Entry 7ML3 (electron microscopy, 7.60 A resolution (low resolution: residue-level contacts below are approximate; hydrogen-bond / salt-bridge calls are withheld)); this record covers chains 2 and 1 of the 10 polymer chains in the assembly.

# Chain 2
Protein: RNA polymerase II transcription factor B subunit 2
Organism: Saccharomyces cerevisiae
Reference sequence: A0A6A5Q2X3 (A0A6A5Q2X3_YEASX); residue numbers follow UniProt; this construct covers 1-513
Chain sequence (513 residues; each row starts with the number of its first residue):
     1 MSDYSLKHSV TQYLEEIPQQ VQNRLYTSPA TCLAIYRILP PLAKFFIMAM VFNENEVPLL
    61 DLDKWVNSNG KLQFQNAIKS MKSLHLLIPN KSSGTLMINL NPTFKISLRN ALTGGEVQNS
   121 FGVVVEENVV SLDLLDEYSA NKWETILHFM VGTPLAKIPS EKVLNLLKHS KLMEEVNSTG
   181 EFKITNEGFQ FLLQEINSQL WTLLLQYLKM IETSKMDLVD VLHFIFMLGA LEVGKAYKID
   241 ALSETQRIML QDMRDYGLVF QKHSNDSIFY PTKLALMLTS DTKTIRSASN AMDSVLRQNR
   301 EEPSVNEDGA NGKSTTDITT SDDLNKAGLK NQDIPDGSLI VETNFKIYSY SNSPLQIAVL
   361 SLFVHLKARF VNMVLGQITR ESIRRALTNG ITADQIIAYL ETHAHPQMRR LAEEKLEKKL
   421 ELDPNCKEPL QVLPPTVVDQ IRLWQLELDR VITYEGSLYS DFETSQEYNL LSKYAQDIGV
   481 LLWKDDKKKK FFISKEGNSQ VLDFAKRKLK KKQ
Unresolved in the structure: 1-6, 287-327, 508-513

# Chain 1
Protein: Tfb1
Organism: Saccharomyces cerevisiae
Chain sequence (537 residues; row label = number of the first residue in the row; note: 105 numbers in that range are skipped by the numbering (no residue carries them; nothing is unmodelled there); X marks 106 residues of unknown identity (built as UNK)):
     1 MSHSGAAIFE KVSGIIAINE DVSPAELTWR STDGDKVHTV VLSTIDKLQA TPASSEKMML
    61 RLIGKVDESK KRKDNEGNEV VPKPQRHMFS FNNRTVMDNI KMTLQQIISR YKDADIYEEK
   121 RRREESAQHT ETPMSSSSVT AGTPTPHLDT PQLNNGAPLI NTAKLDDSLS KEKLLTNLKL
   181 QQSLLKGNKV LMKVFQETVI NAGLPPSEFW STRIPLLRXF ALXXSQKXGP XXVXXXXXPX
   241 XXXXXXXXXN LSREKILNIF ENYPIVKKAY TDNVPKNFKE PEFWARFFSS KLFRKLXXXX
   301 XXXXXXXXXX XXXXLXXXXX FXXKXXXXLL HPVKKIIXLD GNIXDDPVVR GXXXX
   368 XXXXVDILKG MNRLSEKMIM XLKXXX
   465 XXXXXXXXXX XXXXXXXXXX XXXXXXXXXX XXXXXXXRVI TXIKINAKQA XHXXX
   537 EVKSTLPIDL LESCRMLHTT CCEFLKHFAI H
   573 QKQASTVKKL YNHLKDCIEK LNELFQDVLN GDGESMSNTC TAYLKPVLNS ITLATHKYDE
   633 YFNEYNNNSN
Unresolved in the structure: 1-167, 640-642

# Interface between chain 2 and chain 1
Pairs across the interface (1):
  Asn55(2) - Ile504(1)
Interface residues without a listed pair, chain 2 (5 interface residues in all): Phe52, Asn53, Glu54, Thr113

# In short
5 residues of chain 2 face 1 of chain 1 across their interface.
Chain 2 is RNA polymerase II transcription factor B subunit 2 and chain 1 is Tfb1, both from Saccharomyces
cerevisiae; the structure, General transcription factor TFIIH (weak binding), was determined by electron
microscopy (same publication as 7MEI, 7MK9, 7MKA, 7ML0, 7ML1, 7ML2 and 7ML4).
